PDB entry 1VF5 | X-ray diffraction, 3.00 A resolution | chains O and T of the 16 polymer chains in the assembly

# Chain O
Name: Subunit IV
Source organism: Mastigocladus laminosus
Reference sequence: P83792 (PETD_MASLA); residue numbers follow UniProt; this construct covers 1-160
Sequence (160 residues; row label = number of the first residue in the row):
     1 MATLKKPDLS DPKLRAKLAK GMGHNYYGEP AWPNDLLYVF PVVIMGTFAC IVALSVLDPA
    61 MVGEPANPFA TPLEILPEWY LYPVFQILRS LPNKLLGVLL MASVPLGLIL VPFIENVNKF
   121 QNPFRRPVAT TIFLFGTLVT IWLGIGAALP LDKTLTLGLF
Unresolved in the structure: 1-17, 156-160
Reported in the primary citation:
  - binding site for heme: Phe40, Ile44

# Chain T
Name: Protein pet G
Source organism: Mastigocladus laminosus
Reference sequence: P83797 (PETG_MASLA); residues 1-37 here = UniProt positions 1-37
Sequence (37 residues; each row starts with the number of its first residue):
     1 MVEPLLDGLV LGLVFATLGG LFYAAYQQYK RPNELGG
Unresolved in the structure: 1-8, 36-37

# How chain O and chain T interact
Pairs across the interface (15):
  Leu18(O) with Leu35(T)
  Ala31(O) with Leu35(T)
  Trp32(O) with Arg31(T); Asn33(T)
  Val39(O) with Gln28(T)
  Val42(O) with Gln28(T)
  Val43(O) with Gln28(T)
  Gly46(O) with Ala24(T)
  Ala49(O) with Leu21(T), hydrophobic
  Cys50(O) with Leu21(T), hydrophobic
  Ala53(O) with Leu18(T), hydrophobic
  Leu54(O) with Leu18(T), hydrophobic
  Leu57(O) with Val14(T), hydrophobic; Phe15(T), hydrophobic; Leu18(T), hydrophobic
Also at the interface, not in a pair above, chain T (11 interface residues in all): Phe22, Gln27

# Summary
Chain O and chain T form an interface of 12 and 11 residues respectively. The paper reports a binding site for
heme at Phe40(O) and Ile44(O).
Here chain O is Subunit IV and chain T is Protein pet G, both from Mastigocladus laminosus. Entry 1VF5
(Crystal Structure of Cytochrome b6f Complex from M.laminosus) was determined by X-ray diffraction.
